PDB entry 6VRB | electron microscopy, 3.00 A resolution | chains B and A of the 3 polymer chains in the assembly

# Chain B
Molecule: 52-nt RNA strand
Organism: Listeria seeligeri serovar 1/2b str. SLCC3954
Sequence (52 nucleotides; row label = number of the first residue in the row):
     1 GACUACCUCU AUAUGAAAGA GGACUAAAAC CAUAUUUCCA AACUCCACUU UG

# Chain A
Molecule: CRISPR-associated endoribonuclease Cas13a
Organism: Listeria seeligeri serovar 1/2b (strain ATCC 35967 / DSM 20751 / CIP 100100 / SLCC 3954)
Notes: EC 3.1.-.-
UniProt: P0DPB8 (CS13A_LISSS); numbering as in UniProt (aligned over 34-1120)
Sequence (1087 residues; numbered 34 to 1120; the number before each row is that of its first residue):
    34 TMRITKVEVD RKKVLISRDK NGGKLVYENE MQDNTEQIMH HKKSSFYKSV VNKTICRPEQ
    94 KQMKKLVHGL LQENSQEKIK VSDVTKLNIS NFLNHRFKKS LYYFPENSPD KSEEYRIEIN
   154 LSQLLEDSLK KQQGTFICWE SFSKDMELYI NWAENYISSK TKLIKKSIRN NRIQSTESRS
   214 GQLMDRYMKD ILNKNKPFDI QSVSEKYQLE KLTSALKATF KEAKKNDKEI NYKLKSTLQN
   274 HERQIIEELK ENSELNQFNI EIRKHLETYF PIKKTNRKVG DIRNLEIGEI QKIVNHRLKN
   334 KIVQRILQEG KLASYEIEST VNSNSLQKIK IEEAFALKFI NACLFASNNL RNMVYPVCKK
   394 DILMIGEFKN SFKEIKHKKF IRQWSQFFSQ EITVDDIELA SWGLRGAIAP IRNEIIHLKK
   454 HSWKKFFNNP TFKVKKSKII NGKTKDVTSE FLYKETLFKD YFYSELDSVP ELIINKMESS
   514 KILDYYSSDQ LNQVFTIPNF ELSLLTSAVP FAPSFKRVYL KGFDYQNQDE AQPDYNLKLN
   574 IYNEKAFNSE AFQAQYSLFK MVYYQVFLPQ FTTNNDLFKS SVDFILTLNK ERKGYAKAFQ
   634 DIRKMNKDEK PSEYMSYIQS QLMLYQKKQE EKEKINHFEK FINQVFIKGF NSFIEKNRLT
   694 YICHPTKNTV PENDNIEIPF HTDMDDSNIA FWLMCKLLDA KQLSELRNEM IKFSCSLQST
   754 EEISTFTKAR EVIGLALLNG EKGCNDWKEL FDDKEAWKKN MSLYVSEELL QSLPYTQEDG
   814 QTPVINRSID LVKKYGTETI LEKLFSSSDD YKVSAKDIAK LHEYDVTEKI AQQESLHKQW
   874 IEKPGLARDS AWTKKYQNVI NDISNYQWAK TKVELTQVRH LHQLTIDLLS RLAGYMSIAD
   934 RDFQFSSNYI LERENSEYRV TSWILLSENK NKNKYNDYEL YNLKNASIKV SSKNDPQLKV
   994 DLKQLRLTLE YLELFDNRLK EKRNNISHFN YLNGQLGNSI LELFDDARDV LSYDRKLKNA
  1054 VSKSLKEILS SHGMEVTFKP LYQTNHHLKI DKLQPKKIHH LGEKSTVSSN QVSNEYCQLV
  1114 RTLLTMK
Disordered / not traced: 470-480, 947-991

# Interface between chain B and chain A
Pairs across the interface - 204 pairs, chain B then chain A:
  G1(B) with Thr301(A), hydrogen bond to the sugar; Tyr302(A), hydrogen bond to the base; Pro304(A), base contact; Lys307(A), base contact; Asn309(A), hydrogen bond to the base; Lys311(A), hydrogen bond to the sugar; Gly313(A), base contact
  A2(B) with Tyr302(A), hydrogen bond to the phosphate; Arg1041(A), sugar contact; Asn1052(A), hydrogen bond to the sugar; Ser1055(A), hydrogen bond to the base; Phe1071(A), hydrogen bond to the base; Leu1074(A), base contact; Leu1081(A), base contact
  C3(B) with Asn1052(A), phosphate contact; Lys1056(A), phosphate contact; Lys1059(A), sugar contact
  U4(B) with Arg310(A), sugar contact; Lys311(A), hydrogen bond to the base; Lys1056(A), salt bridge to the phosphate
  A5(B) with Lys307(A), salt bridge to the phosphate; Asn1052(A), hydrogen bond to the sugar
  C6(B) with Arg1048(A), salt bridge to the phosphate; Lys1049(A), sugar contact
  C7(B) with Asn333(A), phosphate contact; Lys334(A), salt bridge to the phosphate; Arg1048(A), salt bridge to the phosphate
  U8(B) with Asn204(A), hydrogen bond to the sugar; Lys334(A), salt bridge to the phosphate
  C9(B) with Ser200(A), hydrogen bond to the sugar; Asn203(A), phosphate contact; Asn204(A), sugar contact; Ser208(A), hydrogen bond to the phosphate; Ser211(A), hydrogen bond to the phosphate; Ser213(A), phosphate contact
  U10(B) with Leu196(A), sugar contact; Ser200(A), sugar contact; Asn203(A), hydrogen bond to the phosphate; Ser211(A), phosphate contact
  A11(B) with Leu196(A), sugar contact; Lys199(A), salt bridge to the phosphate; Asn289(A), base contact; Arg296(A), hydrogen bond to the base
  U12(B) with Phe137(A), base contact; Glu139(A), base contact; Asn188(A), base contact; Leu196(A), phosphate contact
  A13(B) with Glu275(A), base contact; Ile279(A), sugar contact; Leu282(A), base contact; Lys283(A), salt bridge to the phosphate; Asn289(A), hydrogen bond to the base; Arg296(A), base contact
  U14(B) with Arg276(A), salt bridge to the phosphate
  G15(B) with Asn127(A), base contact; His128(A), base contact; Arg129(A), hydrogen bond to the sugar
  A16(B) with Tyr189(A), hydrogen bond to the phosphate; Gln272(A), base contact
  A17(B) with Lys193(A), salt bridge to the phosphate; Arg296(A), hydrogen bond to the sugar
  A18(B) with Tyr265(A), base contact; Lys268(A), salt bridge to the phosphate; Gln272(A), hydrogen bond to the base; Arg296(A), phosphate contact
  G19(B) with Ser200(A), hydrogen bond to the base; Lys306(A), salt bridge to the phosphate
  A20(B) with Thr34(A), phosphate contact; Met35(A), phosphate contact; Ile37(A), phosphate contact; Ile197(A), sugar contact
  G21(B) with Met35(A), phosphate contact; Arg36(A), salt bridge to the phosphate; Ile37(A), hydrogen bond to the phosphate; Thr38(A), hydrogen bond to the phosphate; Ile49(A), phosphate contact; Lys660(A), base contact
  G22(B) with Arg36(A), salt bridge to the phosphate; Thr38(A), phosphate contact; Lys39(A), salt bridge to the phosphate; Ile49(A), sugar contact; Lys660(A), hydrogen bond to the base
  A23(B) with Lys39(A), salt bridge to the phosphate; Gln360(A), sugar contact; Ile364(A), base contact; Gln652(A), base contact; Ser653(A), base contact; Met656(A), sugar contact; Leu657(A), phosphate contact
  C24(B) with Ile49(A), hydrogen bond to the base; Arg51(A), hydrogen bond to the base; Ser356(A), hydrogen bond to the base; Leu359(A), sugar contact; Lys363(A), phosphate contact
  U25(B) with Gln341(A), phosphate contact; Lys344(A), salt bridge to the phosphate; Leu359(A), phosphate contact; Lys363(A), sugar contact; Lys1049(A), base contact
  A26(B) with Arg934(A), salt bridge to the phosphate; Lys1049(A), sugar contact; Leu1050(A), phosphate contact
  A27(B) with Gln659(A), base contact; Arg924(A), salt bridge to the phosphate; Tyr928(A), sugar contact; Ile931(A), phosphate contact; Lys1056(A), sugar contact
  A28(B) with Arg924(A), salt bridge to the phosphate; Ser1057(A), hydrogen bond to the phosphate; Glu1060(A), phosphate contact
  A29(B) with Phe544(A), base contact
  C30(B) with Phe544(A), sugar contact; Arg550(A), hydrogen bond to the phosphate; Asn741(A), base contact; Lys745(A), hydrogen bond to the base
  C31(B) with Ala545(A), sugar contact; Ser547(A), hydrogen bond to the phosphate; Arg550(A), salt bridge to the phosphate; Ser737(A), sugar contact; Glu738(A), base contact; Asn741(A), hydrogen bond to the sugar
  A32(B) with Ser547(A), phosphate contact; Lys593(A), base contact; Tyr597(A), stacking on the base; Gln598(A), hydrogen bond to the base; Arg740(A), salt bridge to the phosphate
  U33(B) with Lys549(A), hydrogen bond to the base; Tyr589(A), hydrogen bond to the base; Lys593(A), base contact
  A34(B) with Arg912(A), salt bridge to the phosphate; His913(A), base contact
  U35(B) with Phe580(A), phosphate contact; Asn581(A), hydrogen bond to the sugar; Gln900(A), base contact
  U36(B) with Phe580(A), phosphate contact; Gln866(A), base contact; Ile893(A), base contact; Ile896(A), base contact; Ser897(A), hydrogen bond to the base; His1093(A), hydrogen bond to the sugar
  U37(B) with His870(A), salt bridge to the phosphate; Ile1091(A), base contact; His1093(A), sugar contact
  C38(B) with Asp562(A), hydrogen bond to the base; His870(A), salt bridge to the phosphate; Trp873(A), phosphate contact; Ile874(A), base contact; His1093(A), phosphate contact; Leu1094(A), hydrogen bond to the phosphate; Gly1095(A), hydrogen bond to the phosphate
  C39(B) with Asp557(A), hydrogen bond to the sugar; Asp562(A), base contact
  A40(B) with Lys554(A), salt bridge to the phosphate; Tyr558(A), phosphate contact; Gln561(A), hydrogen bond to the sugar; Gln565(A), base contact; Tyr568(A), sugar contact
  A41(B) with Tyr558(A), hydrogen bond to the phosphate; Tyr568(A), sugar contact; Arg625(A), hydrogen bond to the phosphate; Gln677(A), hydrogen bond to the phosphate
  A42(B) with Asn622(A), phosphate contact; Arg625(A), salt bridge to the phosphate; Ala629(A), sugar contact; Lys630(A), phosphate contact; Ala631(A), hydrogen bond to the phosphate; Lys673(A), salt bridge to the phosphate
  C43(B) with Tyr628(A), base contact; Ala629(A), base contact; Lys630(A), hydrogen bond to the sugar
  U44(B) with Lys667(A), salt bridge to the phosphate
  C45(B) with Val40(A), phosphate contact; Lys75(A), hydrogen bond to the phosphate; Ser78(A), sugar contact; Lys81(A), base contact; Lys661(A), salt bridge to the phosphate; Lys665(A), salt bridge to the phosphate
  C46(B) with Thr34(A), hydrogen bond to the phosphate; Met35(A), hydrogen bond to the phosphate; Arg36(A), phosphate contact; Lys75(A), salt bridge to the phosphate; Ser78(A), sugar contact; Lys81(A), hydrogen bond to the sugar; Ser82(A), phosphate contact; Asn85(A), hydrogen bond to the sugar
  A47(B) with Thr34(A), hydrogen bond to the phosphate; Met35(A), phosphate contact; Ser82(A), hydrogen bond to the phosphate; Asn85(A), hydrogen bond to the sugar
  C48(B) with Asn85(A), phosphate contact; Lys86(A), phosphate contact; Arg90(A), hydrogen bond to the sugar; Lys306(A), hydrogen bond to the sugar
  U49(B) with Arg90(A), sugar contact; Tyr265(A), hydrogen bond to the phosphate; Lys306(A), base contact; Lys307(A), hydrogen bond to the base; Thr308(A), hydrogen bond to the base
  U50(B) with Lys261(A), sugar contact; Glu262(A), phosphate contact; Tyr265(A), stacking on the base
  U51(B) with Asn259(A), hydrogen bond to the phosphate; Glu262(A), phosphate contact
  G52(B) with His128(A), stacking on the base
Also at the interface, not in a pair above, chain A (162 interface residues in all): Glu92, Pro138, Ser192, Arg205, Arg212, Gly214, Asn292, Ile293, Ile305, Val312, Arg330, Gln337, Thr539, Pro546, Asn560, Lys578, Gln633, Asp634, Glu672, Leu770, Lys1051, Ala1053, Thr1070, Lys1072, Pro1073, His1092

# Summary
52 residues of chain B face 162 of chain A across their interface; the contacts include 63 hydrogen bonds, 32
salt bridges and 3 aromatic stacking contacts. Polar contacts include G1(B)-Tyr302(A), G1(B)-Asn309(A) and
A2(B)-Ser1055(A).
Here chain B is a 52-nt RNA strand (Listeria seeligeri serovar 1/2b str. SLCC3954) and chain A is
CRISPR-associated endoribonuclease Cas13a (Listeria seeligeri serovar 1/2b (strain ATCC 35967 / DSM 20751 /
CIP 100100 / SLCC 3954)). Entry 6VRB (Cryo-EM structure of AcrVIA1-Cas13(crRNA) complex) was determined by
electron microscopy (same publication as 6VRC).
